Entry 7Z0S (electron microscopy, 2.60 A resolution); this record covers chains F and D of the 6 polymer chains in the assembly.

# Chain F
Name: Formate hydrogenlyase subunit 6
From: Escherichia coli K-12
UniProtKB: P16432 (HYCF_ECOLI); residue numbers follow UniProt; this construct covers 1-180
Sequence (180 residues; row label = number of the first residue in the row):
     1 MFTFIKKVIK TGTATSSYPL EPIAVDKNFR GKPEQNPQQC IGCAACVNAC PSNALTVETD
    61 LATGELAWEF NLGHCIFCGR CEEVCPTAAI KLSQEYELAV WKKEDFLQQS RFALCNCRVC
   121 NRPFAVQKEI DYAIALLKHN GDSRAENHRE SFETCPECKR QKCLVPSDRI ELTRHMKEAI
Disordered / not traced: 1, 166-180
Metal / ion sites: 4Fe-4S cluster Fe site 1: Cys40, Cys43, Cys46, Cys85; 4Fe-4S cluster Fe site 2: Cys50, Cys75, Cys78, Cys81; Fe ion: Cys117, Cys120, Cys155, Cys158
Residues lining bound ligands:
  - 4Fe-4S cluster (SF4), molecule 1: Pro33, Ala49, Cys50, Pro51, Ser52, Ala54, Leu55, Phe70, Cys75, Ile76, Phe77, Cys78, Gly79, Arg80, Cys81, Leu92
  - 4Fe-4S cluster (SF4), molecule 2: Gln35, Cys40, Ile41, Gly42, Cys43, Ala44, Ala45, Cys46, Trp68, Cys85, Pro86, Thr87, Ala89, Ile90
UniProt features mapped onto this chain:
  - binding site ([4Fe-4S] cluster): Cys40, Cys43, Cys46, Cys50, Cys75, Cys78, Cys81, Cys85
Reported in the primary citation:
  - Fe ion coordination: Cys117, Cys120, Cys155, Cys158

# Chain D
Name: Formate hydrogenlyase subunit 4
From: Escherichia coli K-12
UniProtKB: P16430 (HYCD_ECOLI); residues 1-307 here = UniProt positions 1-307
Sequence (307 residues; row label = number of the first residue in the row):
     1 MSVLYPLIQA LVLFAVAPLL SGITRVARAR LHNRRGPGVL QEYRDIIKLL GRQSVGPDAS
    61 GWVFRLTPYV MVGVMLTIAT ALPVVTVGSP LPQLGDLITL LYLFAIARFF FAISGLDTGS
   121 PFTAIGASRE AMLGVLVEPM LLLGLWVAAQ VAGSTNISNI TDTVYHWPLS QSIPLVLALC
   181 ACAFATFIEM GKLPFDLAEA EQELQEGPLS EYSGSGFGVM KWGISLKQLV VLQMFVGVFI
   241 PWGQMETFTA GGLLLALVIA IVKLVVGVLV IALFENSMAR LRLDITPRIT WAGFGFAFLA
   301 FVSLLAA
Disordered / not traced: 1
Residues lining bound ligands:
  - DR9 (1-cis-9-octadecanoyl-2-cis-9-hexadecanoyl phosphatidyl glycerol): Ala183, Phe184, Phe187, Pro194, Phe195, Leu232, Phe235, Val236, Ile240, Lys263, Val266, Gly267, Val270, Ile271, Phe274, Met278, Ile289
  - Lauryl Maltose Neopentyl Glycol (LMN): Tyr165, His166, Trp167, Leu169, Leu179, Phe239, Ile240, Trp242, Glu246
  - phosphatidylethanolamine (PTY), molecule 1: Ser54, Trp62, Arg65, Leu66, Tyr69, Val70, Ile106, Phe110
  - phosphatidylethanolamine (PTY), molecule 2: Pro287, Trp291, Phe294

# Interface between chain F and chain D
Pairs across the interface (19):
  Phe2(F) - Ser277(D)
  Phe4(F) - Leu31(D)
  Phe4(F) - Asn276(D)
  Phe4(F) - Ser277(D)
  Ile5(F) - Leu31(D)  hydrophobic
  Ile5(F) - Leu273(D)  hydrophobic
  Val8(F) - Arg30(D)
  Val8(F) - Leu31(D)
  Val8(F) - Asn33(D)
  Thr11(F) - Asn33(D)
  Gly12(F) - Asn33(D)
  Thr13(F) - Asn33(D)
  Thr13(F) - Arg35(D)
  Ala14(F) - Asn33(D)  hydrogen bond (backbone-backbone)
  Thr15(F) - Asn33(D)
  Thr15(F) - Arg34(D)
  Thr15(F) - Arg35(D)  hydrogen bond (side chain-backbone)
  Ser16(F) - Arg35(D)  hydrogen bond (backbone-side chain)
  Ser17(F) - Arg35(D)  hydrogen bond
Interface residues without a listed pair, chain F (12 interface residues in all): Lys7

# In short
12 residues of chain F and 8 residues of chain D are in contact, with 4 hydrogen bonds. Polar pairs include
Thr15(F)-Arg35(D), Ser16(F)-Arg35(D) and Ser17(F)-Arg35(D). Ligands of chain F: 4Fe-4S cluster. Chain D binds
phosphatidylethanolamine, compound DR9 and Lauryl Maltose Neopentyl Glycol. The paper reports Fe ion
coordination by Cys117(F), Cys120(F) and Cys155(F) among others.
Chain F is Formate hydrogenlyase subunit 6 and chain D is Formate hydrogenlyase subunit 4, both from
Escherichia coli K-12; the structure, Structure of the Escherichia coli formate hydrogenlyase complex
(anaerobic preparation, without formate dehydrogenase H), was determined by electron microscopy (same
publication as 7Z0T).
